9O6S - chains T and U of the 24 polymer chains in the assembly; structure by electron microscopy, 21.00 A resolution (very low resolution: no residue pairs are listed; an interface is given only as per-side residue counts).

[Chain T]
Molecule: Prohibitin 1
From: Homo sapiens
Reference sequence: P35232 (PHB1_HUMAN); residue numbers follow UniProt; this construct covers 1-272
Chain sequence (272 residues; each row starts with the number of its first residue):
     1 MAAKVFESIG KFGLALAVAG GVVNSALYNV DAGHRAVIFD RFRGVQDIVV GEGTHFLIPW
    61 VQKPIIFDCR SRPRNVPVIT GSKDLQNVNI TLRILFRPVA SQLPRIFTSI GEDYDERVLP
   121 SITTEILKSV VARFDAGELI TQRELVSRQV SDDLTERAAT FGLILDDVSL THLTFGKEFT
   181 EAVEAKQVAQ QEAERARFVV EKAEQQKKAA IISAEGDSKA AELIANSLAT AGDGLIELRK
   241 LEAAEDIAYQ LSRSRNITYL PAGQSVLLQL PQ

[Chain U]
Molecule: Prohibitin-2
From: Homo sapiens
Reference sequence: Q99623 (PHB2_HUMAN); residue numbers follow UniProt; this construct covers 1-299
Chain sequence (299 residues; row label = number of the first residue in the row):
     1 MAQNLKDLAG RLPAGPRGMG TALKLLLGAG AVAYGVRESV FTVEGGHRAI FFNRIGGVQQ
    61 DTILAEGLHF RIPWFQYPII YDIRARPRKI SSPTGSKDLQ MVNISLRVLS RPNAQELPSM
   121 YQRLGLDYEE RVLPSIVNEV LKSVVAKFNA SQLITQRAQV SLLIRRELTE RAKDFSLILD
   181 DVAITELSFS REYTAAVEAK QVAQQEAQRA QFLVEKAKQE QRQKIVQAEG EAEAAKMLGE
   241 ALSKNPGYIK LRKIRAAQNI SKTIATSQNR IYLTADNLVL NLQDESFTRG SDSLIKGKK

[Chain T / chain U interface]
At this resolution (21 A) residue pairs are not listed: 51 residues of chain T and 56 of chain U lie at the interface.

[Overview]
51 residues of chain T face 56 of chain U across their interface.
Chain T is Prohibitin 1 and chain U is Prohibitin-2, both from Homo sapiens; the structure, Structure of the
human prohibitin complex in the closed state, was determined by electron microscopy, deposited together with
9O6T.
